5K1B - chains B and A; structure by X-ray diffraction, 3.30 A resolution.

# Chain B
Molecule: WD repeat-containing protein 48
Organism: Homo sapiens
UniProt: Q8TAF3 (WDR48_HUMAN); numbering as in UniProt (aligned over 1-677)
Amino-acid sequence (677 residues; numbered 1 to 677; the number before each row is that of its first residue):
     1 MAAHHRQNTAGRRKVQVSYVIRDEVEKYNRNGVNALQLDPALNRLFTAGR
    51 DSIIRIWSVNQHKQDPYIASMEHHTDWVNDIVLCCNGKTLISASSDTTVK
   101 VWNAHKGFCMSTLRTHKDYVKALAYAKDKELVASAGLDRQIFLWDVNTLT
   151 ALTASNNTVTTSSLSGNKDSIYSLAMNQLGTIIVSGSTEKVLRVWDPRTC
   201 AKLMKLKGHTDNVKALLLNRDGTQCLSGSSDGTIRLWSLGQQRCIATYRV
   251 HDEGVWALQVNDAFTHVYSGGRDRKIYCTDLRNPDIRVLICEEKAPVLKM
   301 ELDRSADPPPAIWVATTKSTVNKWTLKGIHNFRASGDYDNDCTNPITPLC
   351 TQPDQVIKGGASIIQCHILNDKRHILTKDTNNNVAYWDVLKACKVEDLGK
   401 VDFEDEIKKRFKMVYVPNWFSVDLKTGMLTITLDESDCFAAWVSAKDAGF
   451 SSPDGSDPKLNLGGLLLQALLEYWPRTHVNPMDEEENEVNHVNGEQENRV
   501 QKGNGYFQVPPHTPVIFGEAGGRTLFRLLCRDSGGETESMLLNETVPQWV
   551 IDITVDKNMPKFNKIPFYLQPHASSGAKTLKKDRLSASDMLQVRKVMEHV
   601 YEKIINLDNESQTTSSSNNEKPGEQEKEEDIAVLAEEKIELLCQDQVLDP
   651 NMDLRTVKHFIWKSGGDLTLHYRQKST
Unresolved in the structure: 1-11, 283, 327-346, 410, 454-455, 483-499, 521, 572-580, 604-631, 663-666, 674-677
Swiss-Prot annotation at these positions:
  - modified residue: Tyr28 (Phosphotyrosine), Lys214 (N6-acetyllysine), Lys578 (N6-acetyllysine), Thr613 (Phosphothreonine)
  - natural variant: Glu628 (deletion: Found in a patient with spastic paraplegia; uncertain significance)
  - mutagenesis: Arg30 (R30A: In UAF1(3A); impaired DNA-binding; when associated with A-50 and A-168. In UAF1(3A) ...), Arg50 (R50A: In UAF1(3A); impaired DNA-binding; when associated with A-30 and A-168. In UAF1(3A) ...), Trp77 (W77A: Impaired binding to USP12; when associated with Ala-256), Lys117 (K117A: In UAF1(11A); impaired DNA-binding; when associated with A-30, A-50, A-161, A-168, A-230, A-272, A-274, A-275, A-318 and A-363. In UAF1(11A) ...), Tyr119 (Y119A: Impaired binding to USP12; when associated with Ala-172), Thr161 (T161A: In UAF1(11A); impaired DNA-binding; when associated with A-30, A-50, A-117, A-168, A-230, A-272, A-274, A-275, A-318 and A-363. In UAF1(11A) ...), Lys168 (K168A: In UAF1(3A); impaired DNA-binding; when associated with A-30 and A-50. In UAF1(3A) ...), Ser170 (S170Y: Strongly reduces interaction with USP46 and abolishes stimulation of USP46 enzyme activity), Tyr172 (Y172A: Impaired binding to USP12; when associated with Ala-119), Lys214 (K214E: Strongly reduces interaction with USP12 or USP46 and abolishes stimulation of their enzyme activity; when associated with A-256 and D-272), Ser230 (S230A: In UAF1(11A); impaired DNA-binding; when associated with A-30, A-50, A-117, A-161, A-168, A-272, A-274, A-275, A-318 and A-363. In UAF1(11A) ...), Trp256 (W256A: Strongly reduces interaction with USP12 or USP46 and abolishes stimulation of their enzyme activity; when associated with E-214 and D-272. Impaired binding to USP12; when associated with Ala-77), 10 further mutagenesis entries in UniProt

# Chain A
Molecule: Ubiquitin carboxyl-terminal hydrolase 12
Organism: Homo sapiens
Notes: EC 3.4.19.12
UniProt: O75317 (UBP12_HUMAN); residue numbers follow UniProt; this construct covers 4-370
Amino-acid sequence (367 residues; row label = number of the first residue in the row):
     4 LMTVSKFASICTMGANASALEKEIGPEQFPVNEHYFGLVNFGNTCYCNSV
    54 LQALYFCRPFREKVLAYKSQPRKKESLLTCLADLFHSIATQKKKVGVIPP
   104 KKFITRLRKENELFDNYMQQDAHEFLNYLLNTIADILQEERKQEKQNGRL
   154 PNGNIDNENNNSTPDPTWVHEIFQGTLTNETRCLTCETISSKDEDFLDLS
   204 VDVEQNTSITHCLRGFSNTETLCSEYKYYCEECRSKQEAHKRMKVKKLPM
   254 ILALHLKRFKYMDQLHRYTKLSYRVVFPLELRLFNTSGDATNPDRMYDLV
   304 AVVVHCGSGPNRGHYIAIVKSHDFWLLFDDDIVEKIDAQAIEEFYGLTSD
   354 ISKNSESGYILFYQSRD
Unresolved in the structure: 4-39, 74-77, 95-99, 144-168, 207-210, 263-274, 288-295, 326-327, 349-355
Disulfides: Cys233-Cys236
Residues lining bound ligands: Zn2+ (ZN): Cys186, Thr188, Cys189, Cys233, Cys236
Swiss-Prot annotation at these positions:
  - active site: Cys48 (Nucleophile), His317 (Proton acceptor)
  - binding site (Zn(2+)): Cys186, Cys189, Cys233, Cys236
  - mutagenesis: Cys48 (C48A: Abolishes catalytic activity. Retains the ability to protect against HTT/huntingtin-induced polyglutamine expansion-dependent toxicity; C48S: Abolishes catalytic activity ...), Glu190 (E190K: Impaired binding to WDR48), Gln208 to Thr210 (Loss of activity), Phe219 (F219A: Loss of activity), Gln240 (Q240A: Impaired binding to WDR48; when associated with A-241), Glu241 (E241A: Impaired binding to WDR48; when associated with A-240), Tyr264 (Y264A: Strong reduction of activity), Val279 (V279D: Impaired binding to WDR20; when associated with A-287. Impaired binding to DMWD; when associated with A-287. Does not promote relocation to the plasma membrane in presence of WDR20 ...), Phe287 (F287A: Impaired binding to WDR20; when associated with A-279. Impaired binding to DMWD; when associated with A-279. Does not promote relocation to the plasma membrane in presence of WDR20 ...)
Reported in the primary citation:
  - conformationally variable residues (side-chain flip): Phe219
  - contacts within the chain: Phe219-Arg245, Phe219-Lys247
  - mutagenesis - F219A: abolished catalytic activity

# How chain B and chain A interact
Pairs across the interface (29):
  Trp77(B) - Cys236(A)
  Trp77(B) - Ser238(A)
  Trp77(B) - Gln240(A)
  Asp118(B) - Cys226(A)
  Asp118(B) - Lys230(A)  salt bridge
  Tyr119(B) - Lys230(A)
  Tyr119(B) - Lys239(A)  hydrogen bond (side chain-backbone)
  Tyr119(B) - Gln240(A)
  Lys121(B) - Thr188(A)
  Lys121(B) - Gln240(A)
  Leu137(B) - Glu241(A)
  Ser170(B) - Glu241(A)  hydrogen bond
  Tyr172(B) - Leu187(A)
  Tyr172(B) - Glu241(A)  hydrogen bond
  Thr188(B) - Leu187(A)
  Asp211(B) - Arg185(A)  salt bridge
  Lys214(B) - Leu187(A)  hydrogen bond (side chain-backbone)
  Lys214(B) - Thr188(A)  hydrogen bond (side chain-backbone)
  Lys214(B) - Glu190(A)  salt bridge
  Ser230(B) - Glu190(A)  hydrogen bond
  Trp256(B) - Thr188(A)
  Trp256(B) - Cys189(A)
  Trp256(B) - Glu190(A)  hydrogen bond
  Arg272(B) - Cys189(A)  hydrogen bond (side chain-backbone)
  Arg272(B) - Thr191(A)  hydrogen bond
  Ile364(B) - Arg237(A)  hydrogen bond (backbone-side chain)
  Leu424(B) - Arg237(A)
  Lys425(B) - Arg237(A)  hydrogen bond (backbone-backbone)
  Lys425(B) - Ser238(A)
Interface residues without a listed pair, chain B (18 interface residues in all): Asn212, Gly254
From the paper, about this interface:
  - interface residues, chain A: Gln240(A), Glu241(A)

# Overview
18 residues of chain B and 14 residues of chain A are in contact; the contacts include 11 hydrogen bonds and 3
salt bridges. Polar contacts include Asp118(B)-Lys230(A), Asp211(B)-Arg185(A) and Lys214(B)-Glu190(A). Ligands
of chain A: Zn2+. From the paper: F219A of chain A abolishes catalytic activity; interface residues Gln240(A)
and Glu241(A).
Here chain B is WD repeat-containing protein 48 and chain A is Ubiquitin carboxyl-terminal hydrolase 12, both
from Homo sapiens. Entry 5K1B (Crystal structure of the UAF1/USP12 complex in F222 space group) was determined
by X-ray diffraction together with 5K16, 5K19, 5K1A and 5K1C from the same study.
